Entry 9QT5 (electron microscopy, 3.13 A resolution); this record covers chains X and 1 of the 30 polymer chains in the assembly.

== Chain X ==
Name: Large ribosomal subunit protein bL28
Source organism: Streptomyces fradiae ATCC 10745
Reference sequence: A0A1Y2NV37 (A0A1Y2NV37_STRFR); numbering as in UniProt (aligned over 1-61)
Amino-acid sequence (61 residues; row label = number of the first residue in the row):
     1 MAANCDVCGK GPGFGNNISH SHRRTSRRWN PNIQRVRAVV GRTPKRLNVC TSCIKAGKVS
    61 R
Disordered / not traced: 1-3, 60-61

== Chain 1 ==
Molecule: 23S rRNA
Source organism: Streptomyces fradiae ATCC 10745
Sequence (3119 nucleotides; row label = number of the first residue in the row):
     1 GGCCAAGUUU AUAAGGGCGC ACGGUGGAUG CCUUGGCACC AGGAACCGAU GAAGGACGUG
    61 GGAGGCCGCG AUAGGCCCCG GGGAGCUGUC AACCGAGCUU UGAUCCGGGG GUGUCCGAAU
   121 GGGGAAACCC GGCAGUCGUC AUGGGCUGUC ACCCACUGCU GAACACAUAG GCAGUGUGGA
   181 GGGAACGAGG GGAAGUGAAA CAUCUCAGUA CCCUCAGGAA GAGAAAACAA CCGUGAUUCC
   241 GGGAGUAGUG GCGAGCGAAA CCGGAUGAGG CCAAACCGUA UGCGUGUGAU ACCCGGCAGG
   301 GGUUGCGCAU GCGGGGUUGU GGGAUCUCUC UUUCACGGUC UGCCGGCCGU GAGACGAGUC
   361 AGAAACCGUU GAUGUAGGCG AAGGACAUGC GAAAGGUCCG GCGUAGAGGG UAAGACCCCC
   421 GUAGCUGAAA CAUUGACGGC UCGUUUGAGA GACACCCAAG UAGCACGGGG CCCGAGAAAU
   481 CCCGUGUGAA UCUGGCGGGA CCACCCGCUA AGCCUAAAUA UUCCCUGGUG ACCGAUAGCG
   541 GAUAGUACCG UGAGGGAAUG GUGAAAAGUA CCGCGGGAGC GGAGUGAAAU AGUACCUGAA
   601 ACCGUGUGCC UACAAGCCGU GGGAGCGUCG GACAUGCUUU GCAUGUCUCG UGACUGCGUG
   661 CCUUUUGAAG AAUGAGCCUG CGAGUUUGCG GUGCGUUGCG AGGUUAACCC GUGUGGGGAA
   721 GCCGUAGCGA AAGCGAGUCC GAAUAGGGCG AUCGAGUAGC GCGCUCAAGA CCCGAAGCGG
   781 AGUGAUCUAG CCAUGGGCAG GUUGAAGCGG AGGUAAGACU UCGUGGAGGA CCGAACCCAC
   841 CAGGGUUGAA AACCUGGGGG AUGACCUGUG GUUAGGGGUG AAAGGCCAAU CAAACUCCGU
   901 GAUAGCUGGU UCUCCCCGAA AUGCAUUUAG GUGCAGCGUC GUGUGUUUCU UGCCGGAGGU
   961 AGAGCACUGG AUAGGCGAUG GGCCCUACCG GGUUACUGAC CUUAGCCAAA CUCCGAAUGC
  1021 CGGUAAGUGA GAGCGCGGCA GUGAGACUGU GGGGGAUAAG CUCCAUGGUC GAGAGGGAAA
  1081 CAGCCCAGAG CAUCGACUAA GGCCCCUAAG CGUACGCUAA GUGGGAAAGG AUGUGGAGUC
  1141 GCAGAGACAA CCAGGAGGUU GGCUUAGAAG CAGCCACCCU UGAAAGAGUG CGUAAUAGCU
  1201 CACUGGUCAA GUGAUUCCGC GCCGACAAUG UAGCGGGGCU CAAGCGUACC GCCGAAGUCG
  1261 UGUCAUUGCA GCAUAAGCCC CAACGGGUGC UGUGAUGGGU AGGGGAGCGU CGUGUGCCGG
  1321 GUGAAGCAGC CGCGGAAGCG AGUUGUGGAC GGUUCACGAG UGAGAAUGCA GGCAUGAGUA
  1381 GCGAUACACA CGUGAGAAAC GUGUGCGCCG AUUGACUAAG GGUUCCUGGG UCAAGCUGAU
  1441 CUGCCCAGGG UAAGUCGGGA CCUAAGGCGA GGCCGACAGG CGUAGUCGAU GGACAACCGG
  1501 UUGAUAUUCC GGUACCCGCU UUGAAGCGCC AGCGCUGAAC CCAGCGAUGC UAAGCCCGUG
  1561 AAACCGCCGU GUGCGUCUUC GGACAAGCAC GGAGUGGUGG AGCCGGUGGC CCAGACUGGU
  1621 AGUAGGUGAG CGAUGGGGUG ACGCAGGAAG GUAGUCCAGC CCGGGCGGUG GUUGUCCCGG
  1681 GGUAAGGGUG UAGGCCGUGU GGUAGGCAAA UCCGUCACAC GUUAAGGCUG AGACCUGAUG
  1741 CCGAGCCGAU UGUGGUGAAG UGGAUGAUCC UAUGCUGUCG AGAAAAGCCU CUAGCGAGUU
  1801 UCAUGGCGGC CCGUACCCUA AACCGACUCA GGUGGUCAGG UAGAGAAUAC CGAGGCGUUC
  1861 GGGUGAACUA UGGUUAAGGA ACUCGGCAAA AUGCCCCCGU AACUUCGGGA GAAGGGGGGC
  1921 CACUUCUGGU GAUCACUCUU GCAGUGUGAG CUGGGGGUGG CCGCAGAGAC CAGCGAGAAG
  1981 CGACUGUUUA CUAAAAACAC AGGUCCGUGC GAAGCCGUAA GGCGAUGUAU ACGGACUGAC
  2041 GCCUGCCCGG UGCUGGAACG UUAAGGGGAC CGGUUAGCUU GGAUUCGUCC GGGCGAAGCU
  2101 GAGAACUUAA GCGCCAGUAA ACGGCGGUGG UAACUAUAAC CAUCCUAAGG UAGCGAAAUU
  2161 CCUUGUCGGG UAAGUUCCGA CCUGCACGAA UGGCGUAACG ACUUCUCGAC UGUCUCAACC
  2221 AUAGGCCCGG UGAAAUUGCA CUACGAGUAA AGAUGCUCGU UUCGCGCAGC AGGACGGAAA
  2281 GACCCCGGGA CCUUUACUAC AGUUUGAUAU UGGUGUUCGG UUCGGCUUGU GUAGGAUAGG
  2341 UGGGAGACUG UGAAACUGUG ACGCCAGUCA UGGUGGAGUC GUCGUUGAAA UACCACUCUG
  2401 GUCGUGCUGG AUGUCUAACC UGGGUCCGUG AUCCGGAUCA GGGACAGUGU CUGAUGGGUA
  2461 GUUUAACUGG GGCGGUUGCC UCCUAAAGGG UAACGGAGGC GCCCAAAGGU UCCCUCAGCC
  2521 UGGUUGGCAA UCAGGUGUUG AGUGUAAGUG CACAAGGGAG CUUGACUGUG AGACCGACGG
  2581 GUCGAGCAGG GACGAAAGUC GGGACUAGUG AUCCGGCGGU GGCUUGUGGA AGCGCCGUCG
  2641 CUCAACGGAU AAAAGGUACC CCGGGGAUAA CAGGCUGAUC UUCCCCAAGA GUCCAUAUCG
  2701 ACGGGAUGGU UUGGCACCUC GAUGUCGGCU CGUCGCAUCC UGGGGCUGGA GUCGGUCCCA
  2761 AGGGUUGGGC UGUUCGCCCA UUAAAGCGGU ACGCGAGCUG GGUUUAGAAC GUCGUGAGAC
  2821 AGUUCGGUCC CUAUCCGCUG CGCGCGCAGG AACAUUGAGA AGGGCUGUCC CUAGUACGAG
  2881 AGGACCGGGA CGGACGAACC UCUGGUGUGC CAGUUGUUCU GCCAAGGGCA UGGCUGGUUG
  2941 GCUACGUUCG GGAGGGAUAA CCGCUGAAAG CAUCUAAGCG GGAAGCCUGC UUCGAGAUGA
  3001 GUGUUCCCAC CUCCUUGAGA GGGUAAGGCU CCCAGUAGAC GACUGGGUUG AUAGGCCGGA
  3061 UAUGGAAGCC CAGUGAUGGG UGGAGUUGAC CGGUACUAAU AGGCCGAGGG CUUGUCCUC
Disordered / not traced: 1-4, 279-311, 333-353, 629-647, 753-754, 806-825, 973-1003, 1029-1031, 1132-1220, 1270-1291, 1519-1630, 1721-1726, 1745-1756, 1795-1806, 2076-2096, 2126-2145, 2279-2281, 2317-2410, 2523-2531, 2721-2723, 2970, 3012-3020, 3100-3104, 3114-3119

== Chain X / chain 1 interface ==
Contacting residue pairs - 73 pairs, chain X then chain 1:
  Asn-4(X) with A1476(1), hydrogen bond to the sugar
  Lys-10(X) with G484(1), phosphate contact; U485(1), salt bridge to the phosphate
  Gly-11(X) with G484(1), sugar contact
  Pro-12(X) with A1476(1), sugar contact
  Gly-13(X) with C483(1), sugar contact
  Phe-14(X) with G191(1), phosphate contact; A1476(1), base contact
  Gly-15(X) with G468(1), sugar contact
  Asn-16(X) with G468(1), hydrogen bond to the sugar; G469(1), hydrogen bond to the phosphate
  Ile-18(X) with G468(1), phosphate contact; G469(1), phosphate contact
  Ser-19(X) with A2299(1), hydrogen bond to the phosphate
  His-20(X) with A2299(1), phosphate contact
  Ser-21(X) with U2298(1), phosphate contact; A2299(1), hydrogen bond to the phosphate; A2651(1), hydrogen bond to the base; A2652(1), hydrogen bond to the base
  His-22(X) with U203(1), sugar contact; A475(1), salt bridge to the phosphate
  Arg-23(X) with A202(1), phosphate contact; U203(1), salt bridge to the phosphate; U2298(1), sugar contact
  Arg-24(X) with C204(1), salt bridge to the phosphate; G469(1), salt bridge to the phosphate; G470(1), salt bridge to the phosphate
  Thr-25(X) with A2299(1), sugar contact; C2300(1), sugar contact
  Ser-26(X) with G192(1), hydrogen bond to the phosphate
  Arg-27(X) with U2450(1), salt bridge to the phosphate; C2451(1), salt bridge to the phosphate
  Arg-28(X) with A1476(1), salt bridge to the phosphate; U2450(1), phosphate contact
  Trp-29(X) with G467(1), sugar contact; G468(1), sugar contact; G484(1), sugar contact; U2450(1), hydrogen bond to the phosphate; C2451(1), hydrogen bond to the phosphate
  Asn-30(X) with G484(1), sugar contact; G2449(1), hydrogen bond to the sugar; U2450(1), hydrogen bond to the phosphate
  Pro-31(X) with G484(1), phosphate contact; U485(1), phosphate contact; G2449(1), sugar contact
  Asn-32(X) with U485(1), hydrogen bond to the phosphate; G486(1), hydrogen bond to the phosphate; A2309(1), hydrogen bond to the base; G2449(1), hydrogen bond to the sugar
  Gln-34(X) with A2309(1), base contact; U2310(1), sugar contact; G2447(1), hydrogen bond to the base; U2448(1), hydrogen bond to the base
  Arg-35(X) with C1474(1), salt bridge to the phosphate; C2419(1), sugar contact; C2420(1), salt bridge to the phosphate
  Val-36(X) with C2419(1), phosphate contact
  Arg-37(X) with C2419(1), salt bridge to the phosphate
  Arg-42(X) with C166(1), base contact; A167(1), sugar contact
  Thr-43(X) with U168(1), hydrogen bond to the sugar; A169(1), sugar contact
  Pro-44(X) with G2436(1), phosphate contact; A2437(1), phosphate contact
  Arg-46(X) with C2420(1), salt bridge to the phosphate; G2436(1), phosphate contact
  Thr-51(X) with G486(1), hydrogen bond to the phosphate; A2309(1), sugar contact; U2310(1), sugar contact
  Lys-55(X) with G460(1), base contact; U487(1), salt bridge to the phosphate; G488(1), hydrogen bond to the base
  Ala-56(X) with G460(1), base contact
Interface residues without a listed pair, chain X (38 interface residues in all): Asn-17, Ile-33, Ser-52, Lys-58
Interface residues without a listed pair, chain 1 (43 interface residues in all): G474, G1475, A2418, G2435

== Summary ==
38 residues of chain X face 43 of chain 1 across their interface; the contacts include 21 hydrogen bonds and
14 salt bridges. Polar contacts include Ser-21(X)/A2651(1), Ser-21(X)/A2652(1) and Asn-32(X)/A2309(1).
Chain X is Large ribosomal subunit protein bL28 and chain 1 is 23S rRNA, both from Streptomyces fradiae ATCC
10745; the structure, Structure of the 50S ribosomal subunit from the antibiotic-producing bacterium
Streptomyces fradiae, was determined by electron microscopy.
